8OX1 - chains A and J of the 12 polymer chains in the assembly; structure by electron microscopy, 2.70 A resolution.

Chain A:
Molecule: Histone H3.1
Organism: Homo sapiens
UniProt: P68431 (H31_HUMAN); residues 0-135 here correspond to UniProt positions 1-136 (UniProt number = residue number + 1)
Amino-acid sequence (140 residues; numbered -4 to 135; the number before each row is that of its first residue; numbers below 1 keep their minus sign (Gly-4 is residue -4)):
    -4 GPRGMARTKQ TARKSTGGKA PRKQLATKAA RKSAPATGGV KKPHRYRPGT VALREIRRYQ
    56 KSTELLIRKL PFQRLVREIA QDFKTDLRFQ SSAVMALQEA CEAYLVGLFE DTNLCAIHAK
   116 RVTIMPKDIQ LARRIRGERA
Not modelled in the structure: -4 to 36, 135
Construct notes: expression tag (-4 to -1)
Swiss-Prot annotation at these positions:
  - modified residue: Arg2 (Asymmetric dimethylarginine), Thr3 (Phosphothreonine), Lys4 (Allysine), Gln5 (5-glutamyl dopamine), Thr6 (Phosphothreonine), Arg8 (Citrulline), Lys9 (N6,N6,N6-trimethyllysine), Ser10 (ADP-ribosylserine), Thr11 (Phosphothreonine), Lys14 (N6-(2-hydroxyisobutyryl)lysine), Arg17 (Asymmetric dimethylarginine), Lys18 (N6-(2-hydroxyisobutyryl)lysine), Lys23 (N6-(2-hydroxyisobutyryl)lysine), Arg26 (Citrulline), Lys27 (N6,N6,N6-trimethyllysine), Ser28 (ADP-ribosylserine), Lys36 (N6,N6,N6-trimethyllysine), Lys37 (N6-methyllysine), Tyr41 (Phosphotyrosine), Lys56 (N6,N6,N6-trimethyllysine) and 8 more in UniProt
  - lipidation: Lys18 (N6-decanoyllysine)

Chain J:
Molecule: Telomeric DNA G strand
Organism: Homo sapiens
Sequence (145 nucleotides; each row starts with the number of its first residue; numbers below 1 keep their minus sign (DA-70 is residue -70)):
   -70 ATCTTAGGGT TAGGGTTAGG GTTAGGGTTA GGGTTAGGGT TAGGGTTAGG GTTAGGGTTA
   -10 GGGTTAGGGT TAGGGTTAGG GTTAGGGTTA GGGTTAGGGT TAGGGTTAGG GTTAGGGTTA
    50 GGGTTAGGGT TAGGGTTAGG GTGAT

Interface between chain A and chain J:
Pairs across the interface (15; chain A residue first):
  Arg40(A) - DG8(J)  base contact
  Arg40(A) - DG10(J)  phosphate contact
  Tyr41(A) - DG9(J)  sugar contact
  Tyr41(A) - DG10(J)  hydrogen bond to the phosphate
  Pro43(A) - DG9(J)  sugar contact
  Gly44(A) - DG9(J)  phosphate contact
  Val46(A) - DG9(J)  phosphate contact
  Ala47(A) - DG9(J)  phosphate contact
  Arg63(A) - DT17(J)  phosphate contact
  Arg63(A) - DT18(J)  phosphate contact
  Lys64(A) - DT18(J)  hydrogen bond to the phosphate
  Leu65(A) - DT18(J)  hydrogen bond to the phosphate
  Pro66(A) - DT17(J)  phosphate contact
  Arg69(A) - DT17(J)  salt bridge to the phosphate
  Arg83(A) - DG27(J)  sugar contact
Interface residues without a listed pair, chain A (14 interface residues in all): His39, Arg42

Summary:
Chain A and chain J form an interface of 14 and 6 residues respectively, with 3 hydrogen bonds and 1 salt
bridge. Polar contacts include Tyr41(A)-DG10(J), Lys64(A)-DT18(J) and Leu65(A)-DT18(J).
Chain A is Histone H3.1 and chain J is Telomeric DNA G strand, both from Homo sapiens; the structure,
Structure of TRF1core in complex with telomeric nucleosome, was determined by electron microscopy.
